PDB entry 3K3E | X-ray diffraction, 2.70 A resolution | chains A and B

# Chain A (and B)
Molecule: High affinity cGMP-specific 3', 5'-cyclic phosphodiesterase 9A
From: Homo sapiens
Notes: EC 3.1.4.35; fragment: Catalytic domain:; chain B of this document is another copy of the same molecule, construct and numbering; everything in this record applies to it too
UniProt: O76083 (PDE9A_HUMAN); residues 181-506 here correspond to UniProt positions 241-566 (UniProt number = residue number + 60)
Amino-acid sequence (326 residues; each row starts with the number of its first residue):
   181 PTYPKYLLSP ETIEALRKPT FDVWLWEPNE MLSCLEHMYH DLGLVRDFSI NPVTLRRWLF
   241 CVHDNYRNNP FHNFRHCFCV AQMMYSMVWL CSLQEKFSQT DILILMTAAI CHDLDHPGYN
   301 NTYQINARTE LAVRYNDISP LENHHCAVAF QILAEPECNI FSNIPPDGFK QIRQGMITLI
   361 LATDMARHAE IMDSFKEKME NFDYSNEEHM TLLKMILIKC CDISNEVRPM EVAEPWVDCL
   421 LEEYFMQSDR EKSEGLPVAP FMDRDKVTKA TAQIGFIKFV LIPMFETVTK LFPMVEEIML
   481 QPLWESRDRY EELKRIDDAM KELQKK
Not modelled in the structure: 181-186
Bound ions: Zn2+: His256, His292, Asp293, Asp402; Mg2+ near Asp293 (its only coordinating residue here)
Ligand contacts: PDB (1-(2-chlorophenyl)-6-[(2R)-3,3,3-trifluoro-2-methylpropyl]-1,7-dihydro-4H-pyrazolo[3,4-d]pyrimidin-4-one): Phe251, His252, Met365, Asp402, Ile403, Asn405, Glu406, Val417, Leu420, Leu421, Tyr424, Phe441, Ala452, Gln453, Phe456
Swiss-Prot annotation at these positions:
  - active site: His252 (Proton donor)
  - binding site (3',5'-cyclic GMP): His252 to His256, Asp293, Asp402, Tyr424, Ala452, Gln453
  - binding site (Zn(2+)): His256, His292, Asp293, Asp402
  - binding site (Mg(2+)): Asp293
  - modified residue: Ser319 (Phosphoserine)
What the authors report for this chain:
  - binding site for PDB: His252, Met365, Ile403, Asn405, Leu420, Leu421, Tyr424, Phe441, Ala452, Gln453, Phe456
  - conformationally variable residues (helix shift): Pro440 to Lys446
  - catalytic residues: His252 (citing earlier work)
  - mutagenesis - M365A (2-fold), I403A (6- to 9-fold), L420A (6- to 9-fold), Y424A (6- to 9-fold), F441A (2-fold), Q453A, F456A: decreased binding to PDB
  - specificity-determining residues: Tyr424 (proposed by the authors, not directly observed)

# Interface between chain A and chain B
Contacting residue pairs (31; chain A residue first):
  Arg308(A) - Lys350(B)
  Arg308(A) - Arg353(B)
  Ala312(A) - Arg353(B)  hydrogen bond (backbone-side chain)
  Val313(A) - Ala327(B)
  Val313(A) - Gln331(B)
  Val313(A) - Arg353(B)
  Arg314(A) - Arg314(B)
  Arg314(A) - Tyr315(B)  hydrogen bond (backbone-side chain)
  Arg314(A) - Ala327(B)
  Tyr315(A) - Arg314(B)  hydrogen bond (side chain-backbone)
  Tyr315(A) - Tyr315(B)  hydrophobic
  Asn316(A) - Asn323(B)  hydrogen bond
  Asn316(A) - Cys326(B)  hydrogen bond
  Asn316(A) - Ala327(B)
  Asn316(A) - Arg353(B)
  Asn316(A) - Ile357(B)
  Asp317(A) - Arg353(B)  salt bridge
  Ile318(A) - Leu361(B)  hydrophobic
  Asn323(A) - Asn316(B)  hydrogen bond
  Cys326(A) - Asn316(B)  hydrogen bond
  Ala327(A) - Val313(B)
  Ala327(A) - Arg314(B)
  Ala327(A) - Asn316(B)
  Gln331(A) - Val313(B)
  Phe349(A) - Arg308(B)
  Arg353(A) - Ala312(B)  hydrogen bond (side chain-backbone)
  Arg353(A) - Val313(B)
  Arg353(A) - Asn316(B)
  Arg353(A) - Asp317(B)  salt bridge
  Ile357(A) - Asn316(B)
  Leu361(A) - Ile318(B)  hydrophobic
Other interface residues (no listed pair), chain A (19 interface residues in all): Phe330, Pro346, Lys350
Other interface residues (no listed pair), chain B (17 interface residues in all): Phe349

# Overview
Chain A and chain B form an interface of 19 and 17 residues respectively, with 8 hydrogen bonds and 2 salt
bridges. Polar pairs include Asp317(A)-Arg353(B), Ala312(A)-Arg353(B) and Arg314(A)-Tyr315(B). From the paper:
the catalytic residue His252(A); M365A, I403A and L420A of chain A, among others, reduce binding to PDB; 7
substitutions were tested in all.
Both chains are High affinity cGMP-specific 3', 5'-cyclic phosphodiesterase 9A (Homo sapiens). Entry 3K3E
(Crystal structure of the PDE9A catalytic domain in complex with (R)-BAY73-6691) was determined by X-ray
diffraction together with 3K3H from the same study.
